PDB entry 1FB8 | X-ray diffraction, 2.40 A resolution | chain A

== Chain A ==
Protein: Dual adaptor of phosphotyrosine and 3-phosphoinositides
Organism: Homo sapiens
Notes: fragment: pleckstrin homology domain
UniProtKB: Q9UN19 (DAPP1_HUMAN); numbering as in UniProt (aligned over 148-273)
Sequence (126 residues; numbered 148 to 273; the number before each row is that of its first residue):
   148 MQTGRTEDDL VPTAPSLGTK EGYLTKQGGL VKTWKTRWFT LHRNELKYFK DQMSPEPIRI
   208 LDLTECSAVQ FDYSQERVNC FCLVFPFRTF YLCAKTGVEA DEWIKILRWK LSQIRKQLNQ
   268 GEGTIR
Disordered / not traced: 148-156, 263-273
Disulfides: Cys-227/Cys-240

== Summary ==
Chain A is Dual adaptor of phosphotyrosine and 3-phosphoinositides (Homo sapiens); the structure, Structure of
the pleckstrin homology domain from DAPP1/phish, was determined by X-ray diffraction together with 1FHW, 1FHX
and 1FAO from the same study.
